1TX3 - chains F and B of the 6 polymer chains in the assembly; structure by X-ray diffraction, 2.50 A resolution.

== Chain F ==
Molecule: 13-nt DNA strand
Sequence (13 nucleotides; each row starts with the number of its first residue):
     1 GCCGGTCGACCGG
Bound ions: Na+: DG8 (shared with 2 residues of chain A)

== Chain B ==
Name: Type II restriction enzyme HindII
Source organism: Haemophilus influenzae
Notes: EC 3.1.21.4
Reference sequence: P44413 (T2D2_HAEIN); residues 2-258 here correspond to UniProt positions 1-257 (UniProt number = residue number - 1)
Amino-acid sequence (257 residues; numbered 2 to 258; the number before each row is that of its first residue):
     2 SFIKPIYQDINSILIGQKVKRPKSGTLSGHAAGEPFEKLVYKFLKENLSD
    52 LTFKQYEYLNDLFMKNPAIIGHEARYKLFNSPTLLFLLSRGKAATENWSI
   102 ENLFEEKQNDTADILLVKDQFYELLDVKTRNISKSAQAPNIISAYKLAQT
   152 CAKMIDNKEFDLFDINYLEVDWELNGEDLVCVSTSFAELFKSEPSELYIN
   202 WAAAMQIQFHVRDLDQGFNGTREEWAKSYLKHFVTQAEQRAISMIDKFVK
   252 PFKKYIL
Not modelled in the structure: 25-26, 258
Construct notes: conflict Asn-67 (Lys66 in P44413)
Bound ions: Na+: Asp-127, Ile-142 (shared with 1 residue of chain E)

== Chain F / chain B interface ==
Pairs across the interface (25):
  DC3(F) / Tyr-199(B)  sugar contact
  DG4(F) / Gln-138(B)  base contact
  DG4(F) / Tyr-199(B)  hydrogen bond to the phosphate
  DG4(F) / Asn-201(B)  sugar contact
  DG5(F) / Gln-138(B)  hydrogen bond to the base
  DG5(F) / Asn-201(B)  hydrogen bond to the base
  DG5(F) / Ala-203(B)  phosphate contact
  DG5(F) / Ala-204(B)  base contact
  DG5(F) / Gln-209(B)  hydrogen bond to the base
  DG5(F) / Arg-241(B)  salt bridge to the phosphate
  DG5(F) / Lys-248(B)  salt bridge to the phosphate
  DT6(F) / Ala-203(B)  base contact
  DT6(F) / Ala-204(B)  base contact
  DG8(F) / His-31(B)  base contact
  DG8(F) / Gln-109(B)  base contact
  DA9(F) / Gln-109(B)  hydrogen bond to the base
  DC10(F) / Gln-109(B)  sugar contact
  DC11(F) / Lys-108(B)  salt bridge to the phosphate
  DG12(F) / Lys-108(B)  phosphate contact
  DG13(F) / Tyr-77(B)  base contact
  DG13(F) / Phe-87(B)  phosphate contact
  DG13(F) / Ser-90(B)  sugar contact
  DG13(F) / Arg-91(B)  sugar contact
  DG13(F) / Gly-92(B)  phosphate contact
  DG13(F) / Lys-93(B)  hydrogen bond to the phosphate
Other interface residues (no listed pair), chain B (19 interface residues in all): Leu-86, Phe-249

== Summary ==
10 residues of chain F face 19 of chain B across their interface, with 6 hydrogen bonds and 3 salt bridges.
Polar contacts include DG5(F)/Gln-138(B), DG5(F)/Asn-201(B) and DG5(F)/Gln-209(B). The Na+ site is built by
Asp-127(B) and Ile-142(B).
Here chain F is a 13-nt DNA strand and chain B is Type II restriction enzyme HindII (Haemophilus influenzae).
Entry 1TX3 (Hincii bound to cognate DNA) was determined by X-ray diffraction.
